8VKI - chains M and A of the 34 polymer chains in the assembly; structure by electron microscopy, 2.96 A resolution.

[Chain M]
Name: 50S ribosomal protein L15
From: Mycolicibacterium smegmatis MC2 155
UniProt: A0QSG8 (A0QSG8_MYCS2); residues 1-147 here = UniProt positions 1-147
Chain sequence (147 residues; row label = number of the first residue in the row):
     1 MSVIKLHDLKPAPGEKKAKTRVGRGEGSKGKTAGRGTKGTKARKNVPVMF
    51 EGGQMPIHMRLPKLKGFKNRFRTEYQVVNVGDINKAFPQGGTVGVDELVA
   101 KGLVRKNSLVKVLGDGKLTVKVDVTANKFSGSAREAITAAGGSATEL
Not modelled in the structure: 1-2

[Chain A]
Molecule: 23S ribosomal RNA
From: Mycolicibacterium smegmatis MC2 155
Sequence (3120 nucleotides; each row starts with the number of its first residue):
     1 UAAGUGUUUAAGGGCGCAUGGUGGAUGCCUUGGCACUGGGAGCCGAUGAA
    51 GGACGUAGGAGGCUGCGAUAAGCCUCGGGGAGCUGUCAACCGAGCGUUGA
   101 UCCGAGGAUGUCCGAAUGGGGAAACCCGGCACGAGUGAUGUCGUGUCACC
   151 AGGCGCUGAAUAUAUAGGCGUCUGGGGGGAACGCGGGGAAGUGAAACAUC
   201 UCAGUACCCGUAGGAAGAGAAAACAAAAUGUGAUUCCGUGAGUAGUGGCG
   251 AGCGAAAGCGGAGGAUGGCUAAACCGUAUGCAUGUGAUACCGGGUAGGGG
   301 UUGUGUGUGCGGGGUUGUGGGACCUAUCUUUCCGGCUCUACCUGGCUGGA
   351 GGGCAGUGAGAAAAUGUUGUGGUUAGCGGAAAUGGCUUGGGAUGGCCUGC
   401 CGUAGACGGUGAGAGCCCGGUACGUGAAAACCCGACGUCUGUCUUGAUGG
   451 UGUUCCCGAGUAGCAGCGGGCCCGUGGAAUCUGCUGUGAAUCUGCCGGGA
   501 CCACCCGGUAAGCCUGAAUACUUCCCAGUGACCGAUAGCGGAUUAGUACC
   551 GUGAGGGAAUGGUGAAAAGUACCCCGGGAGGGGAGUGAAAGAGUACCUGA
   601 AACCGUGCGCUUACAAUCCGUCAGAGCCCUCGACGUGUCGUGGGGUGAUG
   651 GCGUGCCUUUUGAAGAAUGAGCCUGCGAGUCAGGGACAUGUCGCGAGGUU
   701 AACCCGGGUGGGGUAGCCGCAGCGAAAGCGAGUCUGAAUAGGGCGUAUCC
   751 ACACAAGAGUGUGUGGUGUAGUGGUGUGUUCUGGACCCGAAGCGGAGUGA
   801 UCUACCCAUGGCCAGGGUGAAGCGCGGGUAAGACCGCGUGGAGGCCCGAA
   851 CCCACUUAGGUUGAAGACUGAGGGGAUGAGCUGUGGGUAGGGGUGAAAGG
   901 CCAAUCAAACUCCGUGAUAGCUGGUUCUCCCCGAAAUGCAUUUAGGUGCA
   951 GCGUCGCAUGUUUCUUGCCGGAGGUAGAGCUACUGGAUGGCCGAUGGGCC
  1001 CCACAGGGUUACUGACGUCAGCCAAACUCCGAAUGCCGGUAAGUCCAAGA
  1051 GUGCGGCAGUGAGACGGCGGGGGAUAAGCUCCGUGCGUCGAGAGGGAAAC
  1101 AGCCCAGAUCGCCGGCUAAGGCCCCUAAGCGUGUGCUAAGUGGAAAAGGA
  1151 UGUGCAGUCGCGAAGACAACCAGGAGGUUGGCUUAGAAGCAGCCACCCUU
  1201 GAAAGAGUGCGUAAUAGCUCACUGGUCAAGUGAUUGUGCGCCGAUAAUGU
  1251 AGCGGGGCUCAAGCACACCGCCGAAGCCGCGGCAGCCAACGUGUUGGCUG
  1301 GGUAGGGGAGCGUCCUGCAUCCGGUGAAGCCGCCGAGUGAUCGAGUGGUG
  1351 GAGGGUGUGGGAGUGAGAAUGCAGGCAUGAGUAGCGAUUAGGCAAGUGAG
  1401 AACCUUGCCCGCCGAAAGACCAAGGGUUCCUGGGCCAGGCCAGUCCGCCC
  1451 AGGGUGAGUCGGGACCUAAGGCGAGGCCGACAGGCGUAGUCGAUGGACAA
  1501 CGGGUUGAUAUUCCCGUACCCGUGUAUGUGCGUCCAUGAUGAAUCAGCGG
  1551 UACUAACCAUCCAAAACCACCGUGACCGCACCUUUCGGGGUGUGGCGUUG
  1601 GUGGGGCUGCAUGGGACCUUCGUUGGUAGUAGUCAAGCGAUGGGGUGACG
  1651 CAGGAAGGUAGCCGUACCGGUCAGUGGUAAUACCGGGGUAAGCCUGUAGG
  1701 GAGUCAGAUAGGUAAAUCCGUCUGGCAUAUAUCCUGAGAGGUGAUGCAUA
  1751 GCCGAGUGAGGCGAAUUCGGUGAUCCUAUGCUGCCGAGAAAAGCCUCUAG
  1801 CGAGGACAUACACGGCCCGUACCCCAAACCAACACAGGUGGUCAGGUAGA
  1851 GAAUACUAAGGCGUACGAGUGAACUAUGGUUAAGGAACUCGGCAAAAUGC
  1901 CCCCGUAACUUCGGGAGAAGGGGGACCCACAUGGCGUGUAAGCCUUUACG
  1951 GCCCAAGCGUGAGUGGGUGGCACAAACCAGUGAGAAGCGACUGUUUACUA
  2001 AAAACACAGGUCCGUGCGAAGUCGCAAGACGAUGUAUACGGACUGACGCC
  2051 UGCCCGGUGCUGGAAGGUUAAGAGGACCCGUUAACUCCCUUUGGGGGUGA
  2101 AGCGGAGAAUUUAAGCCCCAGUAAACGGCGGUGGUAACUAUAACCAUCCU
  2151 AAGGUAGCGAAAUUCCUUGUCGGGUAAGUUCCGACCUGCACGAAUGGCGU
  2201 AACGACUUCUCAACUGUCUCAACCAUAGACUCGGCGAAAUUGCACUACGA
  2251 GUAAAGAUGCUCGUUACGCGCGGCAGGACGAAAAGACCCCGGGACCUUCA
  2301 CUACAACUUGGUAUUGGUGCUCGAUACGGUUUGUGUAGGAUAGGUGGGAG
  2351 ACUGUGAAGCUCACACGCCAGUGUGGGUGGAGUCGUUGUUGAAAUACCAC
  2401 UCUGAUCGUAUUGGGCCUCUAACCUCGGACCGUAUAUCCGGUUCAGGGAC
  2451 AGUGCCUGGUGGGUAGUUUAACUGGGGCGGUUGCCUCCUAAAAUGUAACG
  2501 GAGGCGCCCAAAGGUUCCCUCAACCUGGACGGCAAUCAGGUGUUGAGUGU
  2551 AAGUGCACAAGGGAGCUUGACUGCGAGACGGACAUGUCGAGCAGGGACGA
  2601 AAGUCGGGACUAGUGAUCCGGCACCUCUGAGUGGAAGGGGUGUCGCUCAA
  2651 CGGAUAAAAGGUACCCCGGGGAUAACAGGCUGAUCUUCCCCAAGAGUCCA
  2701 UAUCGACGGGAUGGUUUGGCACCUCGAUGUCGGCUCGUCGCAUCCUGGGG
  2751 CUGGAGCAGGUCCCAAGGGUUGGGCUGUUCGCCCAUUAAAGCGGCACGCG
  2801 AGCUGGGUUUAGAACGUCGUGAGACAGUUCGGUCUCUAUCCGCCGCGCGC
  2851 GUCAGAAGCUUGAGGAAACCUGUCCCUAGUACGAGAGGACCGGGACGGAC
  2901 GAACCUCUGGUAUACCAGUUGUCCCACCAGGGGCACGGCUGGAUAGCCAC
  2951 GUUCGGACAGGAUAACCGCUGAAAGCAUCUAAGCGGGAAACCUCUUCCAA
  3001 GACCAGGCUUCUCACCCUCUAGGAGGGAUAAGGCCCCCCGCAGACCACGG
  3051 GAUUGAUAGACCAGACCUGGAAGCCUAGUAAUAGGUGCAGGGAACUGGCA
  3101 CUAACCGGCCGAAAACUUAC
Not modelled in the structure: 1, 1546-1619, 2064-2118, 2136-2144, 2152, 2164-2191

[How chain M and chain A interact]
Pairs across the interface (171):
  Leu6(M) - G1317(A)  base contact
  His7(M) - G1317(A)  base contact
  His7(M) - C1318(A)  hydrogen bond to the sugar
  His7(M) - A1319(A)  sugar contact
  His7(M) - G1357(A)  base contact
  His7(M) - U1358(A)  hydrogen bond to the sugar
  Lys10(M) - U1358(A)  hydrogen bond to the sugar
  Lys10(M) - G1359(A)  phosphate contact
  Pro11(M) - G1359(A)  phosphate contact
  Ala12(M) - U691(A)  sugar contact
  Pro13(M) - U691(A)  sugar contact
  Gly14(M) - G690(A)  hydrogen bond to the sugar
  Gly14(M) - U691(A)  sugar contact
  Glu15(M) - G690(A)  hydrogen bond to the base
  Glu15(M) - U691(A)  hydrogen bond to the sugar
  Glu15(M) - G776(A)  sugar contact
  Lys16(M) - G776(A)  sugar contact
  Lys16(M) - G1360(A)  salt bridge to the phosphate
  Lys17(M) - G776(A)  hydrogen bond to the sugar
  Lys17(M) - U777(A)  hydrogen bond to the sugar
  Lys17(M) - G1308(A)  salt bridge to the phosphate
  Lys19(M) - C681(A)  salt bridge to the phosphate
  Lys19(M) - U777(A)  phosphate contact
  Lys19(M) - G778(A)  phosphate contact
  Thr20(M) - U777(A)  phosphate contact
  Thr20(M) - G778(A)  hydrogen bond to the phosphate
  Arg21(M) - U1364(A)  hydrogen bond to the base
  Arg21(M) - G1365(A)  salt bridge to the phosphate
  Val22(M) - G679(A)  sugar contact
  Gly23(M) - U925(A)  hydrogen bond to the sugar
  Gly23(M) - U926(A)  phosphate contact
  Arg24(M) - G679(A)  salt bridge to the phosphate
  Arg24(M) - U926(A)  hydrogen bond to the base
  Arg24(M) - C927(A)  base contact
  Arg24(M) - G1365(A)  salt bridge to the phosphate
  Gly25(M) - U926(A)  hydrogen bond to the phosphate
  Gly25(M) - C927(A)  phosphate contact
  Gly25(M) - U928(A)  phosphate contact
  Glu26(M) - U928(A)  phosphate contact
  Glu26(M) - A1304(A)  phosphate contact
  Gly27(M) - U928(A)  hydrogen bond to the phosphate
  Gly27(M) - C929(A)  hydrogen bond to the base
  Ser28(M) - U928(A)  hydrogen bond to the base
  Lys29(M) - G1306(A)  salt bridge to the phosphate
  Lys29(M) - G1307(A)  salt bridge to the phosphate
  Gly30(M) - U926(A)  phosphate contact
  Lys31(M) - U658(A)  salt bridge to the phosphate
  Lys31(M) - U659(A)  salt bridge to the phosphate
  Lys31(M) - U925(A)  hydrogen bond to the base
  Lys31(M) - U926(A)  hydrogen bond to the phosphate
  Thr32(M) - G679(A)  base contact
  Thr32(M) - U925(A)  base contact
  Thr32(M) - G1305(A)  hydrogen bond to the phosphate
  Ala33(M) - G679(A)  base contact
  Gly34(M) - A1058(A)  phosphate contact
  Gly34(M) - G1059(A)  phosphate contact
  Gly34(M) - G1305(A)  hydrogen bond to the phosphate
  Arg35(M) - G679(A)  hydrogen bond to the base
  Arg35(M) - C786(A)  salt bridge to the phosphate
  Arg35(M) - G1059(A)  sugar contact
  Arg35(M) - G1305(A)  hydrogen bond to the phosphate
  Gly36(M) - G1059(A)  phosphate contact
  Gly36(M) - A1304(A)  sugar contact
  Gly36(M) - G1305(A)  hydrogen bond to the phosphate
  Thr37(M) - U1060(A)  phosphate contact
  Lys38(M) - U659(A)  hydrogen bond to the phosphate
  Lys38(M) - U660(A)  salt bridge to the phosphate
  Lys38(M) - U922(A)  salt bridge to the phosphate
  Lys38(M) - G923(A)  phosphate contact
  Lys38(M) - A2672(A)  base contact
  Gly39(M) - C921(A)  phosphate contact
  Gly39(M) - G946(A)  phosphate contact
  Thr40(M) - G920(A)  hydrogen bond to the sugar
  Thr40(M) - C921(A)  phosphate contact
  Thr40(M) - G946(A)  hydrogen bond to the sugar
  Thr40(M) - U947(A)  hydrogen bond to the phosphate
  Lys41(M) - U947(A)  hydrogen bond to the phosphate
  Lys41(M) - G948(A)  salt bridge to the phosphate
  Ala42(M) - C786(A)  hydrogen bond to the base
  Arg43(M) - C786(A)  phosphate contact
  Arg43(M) - C921(A)  base contact
  Arg43(M) - U922(A)  base contact
  Arg43(M) - G923(A)  hydrogen bond to the base
  Lys44(M) - A919(A)  salt bridge to the phosphate
  Lys44(M) - G920(A)  salt bridge to the phosphate
  Asn45(M) - U780(A)  hydrogen bond to the phosphate
  Asn45(M) - C781(A)  phosphate contact
  Val46(M) - C781(A)  phosphate contact
  Val46(M) - U947(A)  phosphate contact
  Met49(M) - G252(A)  phosphate contact
  Phe50(M) - A195(A)  base contact
  Phe50(M) - U947(A)  sugar contact
  Phe50(M) - G948(A)  sugar contact
  Glu51(M) - G948(A)  sugar contact
  Gly52(M) - U941(A)  hydrogen bond to the sugar
  Gly52(M) - G946(A)  hydrogen bond to the base
  Gly52(M) - U947(A)  base contact
  Gly52(M) - G948(A)  sugar contact
  Gly53(M) - U941(A)  hydrogen bond to the sugar
  Gln54(M) - A940(A)  hydrogen bond to the sugar
  Gln54(M) - U941(A)  sugar contact
  Gln54(M) - A2582(A)  hydrogen bond to the base
  Gln54(M) - G2652(A)  base contact
  Met55(M) - A2616(A)  base contact
  Met55(M) - G2652(A)  hydrogen bond to the sugar
  His58(M) - A251(A)  salt bridge to the phosphate
  Met59(M) - G250(A)  phosphate contact
  Met59(M) - U2617(A)  hydrogen bond to the sugar
  Arg60(M) - C2583(A)  base contact
  Arg60(M) - A2584(A)  sugar contact
  Arg60(M) - A2616(A)  hydrogen bond to the sugar
  Arg60(M) - U2617(A)  sugar contact
  Arg60(M) - G2652(A)  base contact
  Leu61(M) - A2584(A)  phosphate contact
  Leu61(M) - U2617(A)  sugar contact
  Pro62(M) - U2617(A)  sugar contact
  Pro62(M) - C2618(A)  phosphate contact
  Lys63(M) - C249(A)  hydrogen bond to the sugar
  Lys63(M) - U2617(A)  phosphate contact
  Lys63(M) - C2618(A)  hydrogen bond to the phosphate
  Lys63(M) - C2619(A)  salt bridge to the phosphate
  Lys65(M) - A725(A)  sugar contact
  Lys65(M) - G2640(A)  hydrogen bond to the phosphate
  Lys65(M) - U2641(A)  salt bridge to the phosphate
  Gly66(M) - A725(A)  sugar contact
  Gly66(M) - G2639(A)  hydrogen bond to the phosphate
  Gly66(M) - G2640(A)  hydrogen bond to the phosphate
  Phe67(M) - A725(A)  hydrogen bond to the sugar
  Phe67(M) - A726(A)  sugar contact
  Phe67(M) - C2627(A)  base contact
  Phe67(M) - U2628(A)  sugar contact
  Phe67(M) - G2638(A)  base contact
  Phe67(M) - G2639(A)  sugar contact
  Lys68(M) - A244(A)  sugar contact
  Lys68(M) - G245(A)  phosphate contact
  Asn69(M) - A726(A)  phosphate contact
  Asn69(M) - A727(A)  phosphate contact
  Asn69(M) - U2628(A)  hydrogen bond to the sugar
  Arg70(M) - A244(A)  sugar contact
  Arg70(M) - A2630(A)  base contact
  Phe71(M) - G2629(A)  phosphate contact
  Phe71(M) - A2630(A)  sugar contact
  Arg72(M) - G724(A)  hydrogen bond to the base
  Arg72(M) - A727(A)  salt bridge to the phosphate
  Arg72(M) - G728(A)  hydrogen bond to the base
  Thr73(M) - G728(A)  phosphate contact
  Gln76(M) - C720(A)  base contact
  Val77(M) - A721(A)  sugar contact
  Val77(M) - G730(A)  base contact
  Asn79(M) - A721(A)  hydrogen bond to the base
  Lys101(M) - G697(A)  phosphate contact
  Gly102(M) - G697(A)  phosphate contact
  Arg105(M) - C718(A)  base contact
  Arg105(M) - G719(A)  hydrogen bond to the base
  Arg105(M) - C720(A)  base contact
  Lys106(M) - U714(A)  hydrogen bond to the phosphate
  Lys106(M) - A715(A)  salt bridge to the phosphate
  Lys106(M) - G716(A)  salt bridge to the phosphate
  Lys111(M) - C729(A)  salt bridge to the phosphate
  Lys111(M) - G730(A)  salt bridge to the phosphate
  Leu113(M) - A721(A)  base contact
  Leu113(M) - G730(A)  base contact
  Leu113(M) - A731(A)  phosphate contact
  Gly114(M) - A731(A)  hydrogen bond to the phosphate
  Asp115(M) - A721(A)  base contact
  Asp115(M) - A731(A)  base contact
  Lys117(M) - G765(A)  salt bridge to the phosphate
  Ser130(M) - G730(A)  hydrogen bond to the phosphate
  Ser130(M) - A731(A)  hydrogen bond to the phosphate
  Gly131(M) - G730(A)  hydrogen bond to the phosphate
  Ser132(M) - A731(A)  hydrogen bond to the phosphate
Interface residues without a listed pair, chain M (81 interface residues in all): Leu9, Ala18, Ile57, Leu103, Asn107, Phe129
Interface residues without a listed pair, chain A (94 interface residues in all): U680, C692, A696, U775, C787, G1061, G1361, G2653

[In short]
81 residues of chain M and 94 residues of chain A are in contact, with 56 hydrogen bonds and 25 salt bridges.
Among the polar pairs are Glu15(M)-G690(A), Arg21(M)-U1364(A) and Arg24(M)-U926(A).
Here chain M is 50S ribosomal protein L15 and chain A is 23S ribosomal RNA, both from Mycolicibacterium
smegmatis MC2 155. Entry 8VKI (Structure of Mycobacterium smegmatis 50S ribosomal subunit bound to
HflX:50S-HflX-C) was determined by electron microscopy (same publication as 8VIO, 8VK0, 8VK7, 8VKW, 8VPK,
8VR4, 8VR8 and 8VRL).
